Entry 6LHK (electron microscopy, 2.65 A resolution); this record covers chains B and D of the 4 polymer chains in the assembly.

# Chain B
Protein: VP2 protein
Organism: Coxsackievirus A16
Notes: EC 3.4.22.29, 3.6.1.15, 3.4.22.28, 2.7.7.48
Reference sequence: A0A1D3TZV2 (A0A1D3TZV2_9ENTO); residues 1-254 here correspond to UniProt positions 70-323 (UniProt number = residue number + 69)
Chain sequence (254 residues; each row starts with the number of its first residue):
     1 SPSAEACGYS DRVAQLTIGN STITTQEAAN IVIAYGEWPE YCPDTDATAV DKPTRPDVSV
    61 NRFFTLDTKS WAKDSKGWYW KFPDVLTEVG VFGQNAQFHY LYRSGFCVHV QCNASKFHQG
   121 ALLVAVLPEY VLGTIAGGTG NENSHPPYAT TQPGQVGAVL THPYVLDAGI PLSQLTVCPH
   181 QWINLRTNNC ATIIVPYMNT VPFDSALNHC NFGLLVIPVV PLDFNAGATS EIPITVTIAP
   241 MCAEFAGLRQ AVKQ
Disordered / not traced: 1-9

# Chain D
Protein: VP4 protein
Organism: Coxsackievirus A16
Reference sequence: A5HX42 (A5HX42_9ENTO); numbering as in UniProt (aligned over 1-69)
Chain sequence (69 residues; row label = number of the first residue in the row):
     1 MGSQVSTQRS GSHENSNSAS EGSTINYTTI NYYKDAYAAS AGRQDMSQDP KKFTDPVMDV
    61 IHEMAPPLK
Disordered / not traced: 1-12

# Chain B / chain D interface
Contacting residue pairs (17):
  S10(B) - K69(D)  hydrogen bond (backbone-backbone)
  D11(B) - K69(D)
  R12(B) - L68(D)
  A28(B) - L68(D)
  A29(B) - L68(D)  hydrophobic
  N30(B) - V57(D)
  N30(B) - D59(D)
  N30(B) - I61(D)
  I31(B) - V57(D)
  I31(B) - M58(D)  hydrogen bond (backbone-backbone)
  V32(B) - P56(D)
  I33(B) - P56(D)  hydrogen bond (backbone-backbone)
  I33(B) - M58(D)  hydrophobic
  Y35(B) - K52(D)
  Y35(B) - F53(D)  hydrophobic
  W38(B) - M58(D)  hydrophobic
  T187(B) - L68(D)
Interface residues without a listed pair, chain B (14 interface residues in all): G36, I194

# In short
Chain B and chain D form an interface of 14 and 9 residues respectively, with 3 hydrogen bonds. Polar contacts
include S10(B)-K69(D), I31(B)-M58(D) and I33(B)-P56(D).
Chain B is VP2 protein and chain D is VP4 protein, both from Coxsackievirus A16; the structure, The cryo-EM
structure of coxsackievirus A16 mature virion in complex with Fab 18A7, was determined by electron microscopy
together with 6LHA, 6LHB, 6LHC, 6LHL, 6LHO and 6LHP from the same study.
